Entry 8W5R (electron microscopy, 3.10 A resolution); this record covers chains H and L of the 5 polymer chains in the assembly.

== Chain H ==
Name: Heavy chain of Ab53
Source organism: Mus musculus
Sequence (125 residues; row label = number of the first residue in the row):
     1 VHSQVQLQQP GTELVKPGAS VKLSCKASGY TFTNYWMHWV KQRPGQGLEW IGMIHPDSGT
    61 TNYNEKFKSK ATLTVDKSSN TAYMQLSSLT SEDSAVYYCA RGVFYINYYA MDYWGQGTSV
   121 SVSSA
Disordered / not traced: 1-4, 122-125

== Chain L ==
Name: Light chain of Ab53
Source organism: Mus musculus
Sequence (110 residues; each row starts with the number of its first residue):
     1 VHSDIQMTQS PASLSASVGE TVTITCRASG NIHYFLAWYQ QKQGKSPQLL VYHAETLADG
    61 VPSRFSGSGS GTQYSLKINS LQPEDFGNYY CQHFWSTPYT FGGGTKLEIK
Disordered / not traced: 1-4, 108-110

== Interface between chain H and chain L ==
Pairs across the interface - 24 pairs, chain H then chain L:
  Q42(H) - Q41(L)  hydrogen bond
  G47(H) - Y90(L)
  L48(H) - Y90(L)  hydrophobic
  L48(H) - F101(L)  hydrophobic
  W50(H) - T97(L)
  W50(H) - P98(L)
  W50(H) - Y99(L)  hydrophobic
  Y98(H) - K45(L)  hydrogen bond (side chain-backbone)
  F104(H) - Y99(L)
  N107(H) - H53(L)
  Y108(H) - Y52(L)  hydrophobic
  Y109(H) - Y52(L)
  Y109(H) - F94(L)
  A110(H) - Y39(L)
  A110(H) - L49(L)  hydrophobic
  A110(H) - Y52(L)  hydrophobic
  A110(H) - F94(L)  hydrophobic
  M111(H) - Y39(L)  hydrogen bond (backbone-side chain)
  M111(H) - Q92(L)
  M111(H) - F101(L)  hydrophobic
  W114(H) - Y39(L)
  W114(H) - P47(L)
  W114(H) - F101(L)  hydrophobic
  G115(H) - S46(L)
Interface residues without a listed pair, chain H (19 interface residues in all): H38, V40, E49, M53, N64, D112
Interface residues without a listed pair, chain L (17 interface residues in all): F35, A37

== Overview ==
Chain H and chain L form an interface of 19 and 17 residues respectively; the contacts include 3 hydrogen
bonds. Polar contacts include Q42(H)-Q41(L), Y98(H)-K45(L) and M111(H)-Y39(L).
Here chain H is Heavy chain of Ab53 and chain L is Light chain of Ab53, both from Mus musculus. Entry 8W5R
(Cryo-EM structure of Qb-Ab53) was determined by electron microscopy together with 8W5D, 8W5E, 8W5F, 8W5G,
8W5L, 8W5M and 8 further entries from the same study.
